Entry 8F7X (electron microscopy, 3.28 A resolution); this record covers chains R and A of the 6 polymer chains in the assembly.

[Chain R]
Protein: Nociceptin receptor
From: Homo sapiens
UniProtKB: P41146 (OPRX_HUMAN); residue numbers follow UniProt; this construct covers 2-370
Amino-acid sequence (369 residues; numbered 2 to 370; the number before each row is that of its first residue):
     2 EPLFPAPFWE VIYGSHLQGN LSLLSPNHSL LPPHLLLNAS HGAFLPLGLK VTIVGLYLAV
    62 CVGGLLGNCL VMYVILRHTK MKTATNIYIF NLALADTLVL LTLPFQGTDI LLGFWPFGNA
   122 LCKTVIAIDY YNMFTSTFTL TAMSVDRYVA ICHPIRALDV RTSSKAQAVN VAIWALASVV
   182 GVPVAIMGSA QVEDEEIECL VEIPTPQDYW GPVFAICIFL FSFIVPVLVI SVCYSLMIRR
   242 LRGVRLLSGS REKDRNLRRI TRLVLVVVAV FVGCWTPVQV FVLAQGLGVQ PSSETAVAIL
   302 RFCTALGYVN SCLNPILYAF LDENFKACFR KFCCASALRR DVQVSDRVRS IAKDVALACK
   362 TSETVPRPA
Unresolved in the structure: 2-48, 334-370
Disulfides: C123-C200

[Chain A]
Protein: Guanine nucleotide-binding protein G(i) subunit alpha-1
From: Homo sapiens
UniProtKB: P63096 (GNAI1_HUMAN); residues 1-354 here = UniProt positions 1-354
Amino-acid sequence (354 residues; row label = number of the first residue in the row):
     1 MGCTLSAEDK AAVERSKMID RNLREDGEKA AREVKLLLLG AGESGKSTIV KQMKIIHEAG
    61 YSEEECKQYK AVVYSNTIQS IIAIIRAMGR LKIDFGDSAR ADDARQLFVL AGAAEEGFMT
   121 AELAGVIKRL WKDSGVQACF NRSREYQLND SAAYYLNDLD RIAQPNYIPT QQDVLRTRVK
   181 TTGIVETHFT FKDLHFKMFD VGAQRSERKK WIHCFEGVTA IIFCVALSDY DLVLAEDEEM
   241 NRMHESMKLF DSICNNKWFT DTSIILFLNK KDLFEEKIKK SPLTICYPEY AGSNTYEEAA
   301 AYIQCQFEDL NKRKDTKEIY THFTCSTDTK NVQFVFDAVT DVIIKNNLKD CGLF
Unresolved in the structure: 1-3, 55-181, 236-238
Construct notes: conflict A203 (Gly in P63096), S326 (Ala in P63096)
UniProt features mapped onto this chain:
  - region: K35 to T48 (G1 motif), D173 to T181 (G2 motif), F196 to G202, Q204, R205 (G3 motif), I265 to D272 (G4 motif), T324, C325, T327 to T329 (G5 motif)
  - binding site (GTP): E43 to T48, S151, L175 to T181, D200 to G202, Q204, N269 to D272
  - binding site (Mg(2+)): S47, T181
  - modified residue: R178 (ADP-ribosylarginine), Q204 (Deamidated glutamine), C351 (ADP-ribosylcysteine)
  - lipidation: G2 (N-myristoyl glycine), C3 (S-palmitoyl cysteine)
  - natural variant: G40 (G40C: In NEDHISB; G40R: In NEDHISB), G45 (G45D: In NEDHISB), T48 (T48I: In NEDHISB; T48K: In NEDHISB), Q52 (Q52P: In NEDHISB), S75 (deletion: In NEDHISB; uncertain significance), Q172 (deletion: In NEDHISB), D173 (D173V: In NEDHISB), E186 to F189 (deletion: In NEDHISB; uncertain significance), C224 (C224Y: In NEDHISB), K270 (K270N: In NEDHISB; K270R: In NEDHISB), D272 (D272G: In NEDHISB), V332 (V332E: In NEDHISB; uncertain significance)
  - mutagenesis: G42 (G42R: Abolishes switch to an activated conformation and dissociation from beta and gamma subunits upon GTP binding. Abolishes interaction with RGS family members), E116 (E116L: Enhances interaction (inactive GDP-bound) with RGS14), Q147 (Q147L: Enhances interaction (inactive GDP-bound) with RGS14), E245 (E245L: Enhances interaction (inactive GDP-bound) with RGS14)

[How chain R and chain A interact]
Residue-residue contacts - 31 pairs, chain R then chain A:
  A151(R) - N347(A)  hydrogen bond (backbone-side chain)
  A151(R) - C351(A)  hydrophobic
  I152(R) - L348(A)  hydrophobic
  P155(R) - I343(A)  hydrophobic
  P155(R) - I344(A)  hydrophobic
  P155(R) - N347(A)
  I156(R) - F336(A)  hydrophobic
  D160(R) - R32(A)
  R162(R) - N347(A)
  R162(R) - C351(A)
  R241(R) - I344(A)
  L242(R) - L348(A)  hydrophobic
  V245(R) - I344(A)  hydrophobic
  R246(R) - E318(A)  salt bridge
  R246(R) - Y320(A)
  L247(R) - E318(A)
  L247(R) - Y320(A)
  L247(R) - D341(A)
  L247(R) - K345(A)
  L248(R) - F354(A)  hydrophobic
  G250(R) - E318(A)
  K254(R) - D315(A)
  K254(R) - E318(A)  salt bridge
  N257(R) - F354(A)
  I261(R) - L353(A)
  I261(R) - F354(A)  hydrophobic
  D323(R) - C351(A)
  D323(R) - G352(A)
  E324(R) - G352(A)
  E324(R) - F354(A)
  N325(R) - D350(A)
Interface residues without a listed pair, chain R (25 interface residues in all): T86, A158, L159, T163, M238, V265
Interface residues without a listed pair, chain A (20 interface residues in all): E28, K192, D193, K349

[Overview]
25 residues of chain R and 20 residues of chain A are in contact, with 1 hydrogen bond and 2 salt bridges.
Polar contacts include R246(R)-E318(A), K254(R)-E318(A) and A151(R)-N347(A).
Here chain R is Nociceptin receptor and chain A is Guanine nucleotide-binding protein G(i) subunit alpha-1,
both from Homo sapiens. Entry 8F7X (Gi bound nociceptin receptor in complex with nociceptin peptide) was
determined by electron microscopy together with 8F7Q, 8F7R, 8F7S and 8F7W from the same study.
